Entry 7YCS (X-ray diffraction, 1.79 A resolution); this record covers chains B and C of the 4 polymer chains in the assembly.

== Chain B ==
Protein: Antitoxin ParD
From: Pseudoalteromonas rubra
UniProtKB: A0A0U3H4C4 (A0A0U3H4C4_9GAMM); residues 1-86 here = UniProt positions 1-86
Chain sequence (106 residues; numbered -19 to 86; the number before each row is that of its first residue; numbers below 1 keep their minus sign (Met-19 is residue -19)):
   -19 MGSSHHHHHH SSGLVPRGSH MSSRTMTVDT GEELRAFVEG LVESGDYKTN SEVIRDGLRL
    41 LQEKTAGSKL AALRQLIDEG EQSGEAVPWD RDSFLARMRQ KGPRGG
Disordered / not traced: -19 to -6
Sequence notes: initiating methionine (-19); expression tag (-18 to 0)

== Chain C ==
Protein: Toxin
From: Pseudoalteromonas rubra
UniProtKB: A0A0U2Y7P6 (A0A0U2Y7P6_9GAMM); residues 1-97 here correspond to UniProt positions 2-98 (UniProt number = residue number + 1)
Chain sequence (99 residues; row label = number of the first residue in the row; numbers below 1 keep their minus sign (Met-1 is residue -1)):
    -1 MVVANTLVLK PRAEQDLERI FEYSYTEFGW QQAQQYISDL DQTFQTLAAS TDLAINYDHV
    59 RPGLKAFPVG AHIVFFRATD TGIEVIRVLH QSMDYPRHV
Disordered / not traced: -1 to 1, 97
Sequence notes: initiating methionine (-1); expression tag (0)

== Interface between chain B and chain C ==
Pairs across the interface - 69 pairs, chain B then chain C:
  Arg4(B) - Glu25(C)  salt bridge
  Arg4(B) - Phe26(C)
  Lys49(B) - Ser90(C)  hydrogen bond (side chain-backbone)
  Lys49(B) - Met91(C)
  Lys49(B) - Asp92(C)  hydrogen bond (side chain-backbone)
  Leu50(B) - His57(C)
  Leu50(B) - Tyr93(C)
  Leu53(B) - Val58(C)  hydrophobic
  Leu53(B) - Leu87(C)  hydrophobic
  Leu53(B) - Met91(C)
  Leu53(B) - Tyr93(C)
  Arg54(B) - His57(C)  hydrogen bond (side chain-backbone)
  Arg54(B) - Val58(C)  hydrogen bond (side chain-backbone)
  Arg54(B) - Arg59(C)
  Leu56(B) - Arg85(C)  hydrogen bond (backbone-side chain)
  Leu56(B) - Leu87(C)  hydrophobic
  Ile57(B) - Leu62(C)  hydrophobic
  Ile57(B) - Phe73(C)  hydrophobic
  Ile57(B) - Ile84(C)
  Asp58(B) - Arg59(C)  salt bridge
  Glu59(B) - Arg10(C)
  Gly60(B) - Lys8(C)
  Gly60(B) - Arg10(C)
  Gly60(B) - Ile84(C)
  Gly60(B) - Arg85(C)
  Glu61(B) - Lys8(C)  salt bridge
  Glu61(B) - Arg75(C)  salt bridge
  Glu61(B) - Ile84(C)
  Ser63(B) - Lys8(C)
  Ser63(B) - Pro9(C)
  Ser63(B) - Arg10(C)  hydrogen bond (side chain-backbone)
  Gly64(B) - Lys8(C)  hydrogen bond (backbone-side chain)
  Gly64(B) - Pro9(C)
  Glu65(B) - Pro9(C)
  Ala66(B) - Val6(C)  hydrophobic
  Ala66(B) - Leu7(C)
  Ala66(B) - Lys8(C)
  Ala66(B) - Glu82(C)
  Val67(B) - Val6(C)
  Val67(B) - Leu7(C)  hydrogen bond (backbone-backbone)
  Pro68(B) - Leu5(C)
  Trp69(B) - Leu5(C)
  Trp69(B) - Leu7(C)  hydrophobic
  Trp69(B) - Leu15(C)  hydrophobic
  Trp69(B) - Asp39(C)  hydrogen bond
  Trp69(B) - Phe42(C)
  Arg71(B) - Ser36(C)
  Arg71(B) - Asp39(C)
  Phe74(B) - Leu15(C)
  Phe74(B) - Glu16(C)
  Phe74(B) - Ile35(C)  hydrophobic
  Leu75(B) - Trp28(C)
  Leu75(B) - Gln32(C)
  Arg77(B) - Glu12(C)  salt bridge
  Arg77(B) - Glu16(C)  salt bridge
  Met78(B) - Phe19(C)  hydrophobic
  Arg79(B) - Trp28(C)
  Lys81(B) - Glu16(C)  salt bridge
  Lys81(B) - Glu20(C)  salt bridge
  Pro83(B) - Tyr23(C)
  Arg84(B) - Phe19(C)
  Arg84(B) - Glu20(C)  salt bridge
  Arg84(B) - Tyr23(C)
  Arg84(B) - Trp28(C)
  Gly85(B) - Tyr23(C)  hydrogen bond (backbone-side chain)
  Gly85(B) - Gly27(C)
  Gly85(B) - Trp28(C)  hydrogen bond (backbone-backbone)
  Gly86(B) - Trp28(C)
  Gly86(B) - Gln29(C)  hydrogen bond (backbone-backbone)
Other interface residues (no listed pair), chain B (31 interface residues in all): Thr5, Met6
Other interface residues (no listed pair), chain C (38 interface residues in all): Tyr21, Gln43

== In short ==
The interface between chain B and chain C involves 31 residues on one side and 38 on the other; the contacts
include 12 hydrogen bonds and 9 salt bridges. Among the polar pairs are Arg4(B)-Glu25(C), Asp58(B)-Arg59(C)
and Glu61(B)-Lys8(C).
Here chain B is Antitoxin ParD and chain C is Toxin, both from Pseudoalteromonas rubra. Entry 7YCS
(Heterotetramer of Antitoxin PrpA together with Toxin PrpT from Pseudoalteromonas rubra) was determined by
X-ray diffraction together with 7YCU, 7YCV and 7YCW from the same study.
